PDB entry 5JDC | X-ray diffraction, 1.78 A resolution | chains A and B of the 4 polymer chains in the assembly

[Chain A (and B)]
Molecule: Pteridine reductase
From: Trypanosoma brucei brucei
Notes: chain B of this document is another copy of the same molecule, construct and numbering; everything in this record applies to it too
UniProtKB: O76290 (O76290_TRYBB); numbering as in UniProt (aligned over 1-268)
Amino-acid sequence (288 residues; each row starts with the number of its first residue; numbers below 1 keep their minus sign (Met-19 is residue -19)):
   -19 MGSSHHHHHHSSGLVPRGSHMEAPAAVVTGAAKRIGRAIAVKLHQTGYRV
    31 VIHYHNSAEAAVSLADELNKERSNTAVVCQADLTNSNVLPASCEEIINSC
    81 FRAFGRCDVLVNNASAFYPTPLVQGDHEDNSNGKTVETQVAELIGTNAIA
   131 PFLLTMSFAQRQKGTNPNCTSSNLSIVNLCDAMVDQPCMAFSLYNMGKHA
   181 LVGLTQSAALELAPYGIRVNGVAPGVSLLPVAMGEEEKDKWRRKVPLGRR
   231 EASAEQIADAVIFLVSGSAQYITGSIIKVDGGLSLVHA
Unresolved in the structure: -19 to 1, 104-112, 143-151 (chain B: -19 to 1, 104-113, 143-152, 211)
Modified positions: Cys168 (S-oxy cysteine; CSX)
Differences from the reference sequence: initiating methionine (-19); expression tag (-18 to 0)
Small-molecule neighbours:
  - NP-13 (6JP; (2S)-5,7-dihydroxy-2-(3-hydroxy-4-methoxyphenyl)-2,3-dihydro-4H-1-benzopyran-4-one): Arg14, Ser95, Phe97, Asp161, Met163, Gln166, Pro167, Cys168, Tyr174, Gly205, Leu208, Leu209, Pro210, Trp221
  - NADP (NAP; NADP nicotinamide-adenine-dinucleotide phosphate): Gly10, Arg14, Ile15, Gly16, His33, Tyr34, His35, Asn36, Ser37, Ala61, Asp62, Leu63, Thr64, Asn93, Ala94, Ser95, Ala96, Thr126, Leu159, Cys160, Asp161, Tyr174, Lys178, Pro204, Gly205, Val206, Ser207, Leu208
What the authors report for this chain:
  - binding site for NP-13: Arg14, Ser95, Phe97, Asp161, Cys168, Tyr174, Asn175, Leu208, Trp221, His267
  - post-translational modification sites: Cys168

[How chain A and chain B interact]
Pairs across the interface (54):
  Gln186(A) - Leu265(B)
  Leu190(A) - Val266(B)  hydrophobic
  Ala193(A) - Pro226(B)
  Ala193(A) - Leu227(B)
  Arg198(A) - Leu227(B)
  Val206(A) - Tyr251(B)
  Val225(A) - Tyr251(B)
  Pro226(A) - Ala193(B)
  Leu227(A) - Ala193(B)
  Leu227(A) - Arg198(B)
  Leu227(A) - Gln250(B)
  Leu227(A) - Tyr251(B)
  Leu227(A) - Thr253(B)
  Arg230(A) - Tyr251(B)  hydrogen bond (backbone-side chain)
  Glu231(A) - Tyr251(B)
  Ala232(A) - Tyr251(B)  hydrogen bond (backbone-side chain)
  Gln236(A) - Tyr251(B)
  Asp239(A) - Ser248(B)
  Phe243(A) - Phe243(B)  hydrophobic
  Ser248(A) - Asp239(B)
  Gln250(A) - Leu227(B)
  Gln250(A) - Gln236(B)
  Tyr251(A) - Val206(B)
  Tyr251(A) - Val225(B)
  Tyr251(A) - Leu227(B)
  Tyr251(A) - Arg230(B)  hydrogen bond (side chain-backbone)
  Tyr251(A) - Glu231(B)
  Tyr251(A) - Ala232(B)  hydrogen bond (side chain-backbone)
  Tyr251(A) - Gln236(B)
  Tyr251(A) - Val259(B)
  Tyr251(A) - Asp260(B)
  Tyr251(A) - Gly261(B)  hydrogen bond (backbone-backbone)
  Ile252(A) - Lys258(B)
  Ile252(A) - Val259(B)  hydrophobic
  Thr253(A) - Asp260(B)
  Thr253(A) - Gly261(B)
  Thr253(A) - Gly262(B)
  Gly254(A) - Lys258(B)  hydrogen bond (backbone-side chain)
  Gly254(A) - Leu265(B)
  Ser255(A) - Lys258(B)  hydrogen bond (side chain-backbone)
  Ile257(A) - Ile257(B)  hydrophobic
  Lys258(A) - Ile252(B)
  Lys258(A) - Gly254(B)  hydrogen bond (side chain-backbone)
  Lys258(A) - Ser255(B)  hydrogen bond (backbone-side chain)
  Val259(A) - Tyr251(B)
  Val259(A) - Ile252(B)  hydrophobic
  Asp260(A) - Tyr251(B)
  Gly261(A) - Tyr251(B)  hydrogen bond (backbone-backbone)
  Gly261(A) - Thr253(B)
  Gly262(A) - Thr253(B)
  Leu265(A) - Gln186(B)
  Leu265(A) - Ala189(B)  hydrophobic
  Leu265(A) - Gly254(B)
  Val266(A) - Leu190(B)  hydrophobic
Interface residues without a listed pair, chain A (32 interface residues in all): Ala189, Pro194, Ala240
Interface residues without a listed pair, chain B (33 interface residues in all): Pro194, Ala240, Gly247

[Summary]
32 residues of chain A face 33 of chain B across their interface, with 10 hydrogen bonds. Polar pairs include
Arg230(A)-Tyr251(B), Ala232(A)-Tyr251(B) and Gly254(A)-Lys258(B). Chain A binds NADP and NP-13. The paper
reports a binding site for NP-13 at Arg14(A), Ser95(A) and Phe97(A) among others; a modification site at
Cys168(A).
Chain A and chain B are both Pteridine reductase (Trypanosoma brucei brucei); the structure, Trypanosoma
brucei PTR1 in complex with inhibitor NP-13 (Hesperetin), was determined by X-ray diffraction, deposited
together with 5JCJ, 5JCX and 5JDI.
